Entry 1Y69 (X-ray diffraction, 3.33 A resolution); this record covers chains 0 and 8 of the 5 polymer chains in the assembly.

# Chain 0
Molecule: 23S ribosomal RNA
Organism: Deinococcus radiodurans R1
Sequence (2880 nucleotides; each row starts with the number of its first residue):
     1 GGUCAAGAUA GUAAGGGUCC ACGGUGGAUG CCCUGGCGCU GGAGCCGAUG AAGGACGCGA
    61 UUACCUGCGA AAAGCCCCGA CGAGCUGGAG AUACGCUUUG ACUCGGGGAU GUCCGAAUGG
   121 GGAAACCCAC CUCGUAAGAG GUAUCCGCAA GGAUGGGAAC UCAGGGAACU GAAACAUCUC
   181 AGUACCUGAA GGAGAAGAAA GAGAAUUCGA UUCCGUUAGU AGCGGCGAGC GAACCCGGAU
   241 CAGCCCAAAC CGAAACGCUU GCGUUUCGGG GUUGUAGGAC CAGUUUUUAA GAUUCAACCC
   301 CUCAAGCCGA AGUGGCUGGA AAGCUACACC UCAGAAGGUG AGAGUCCUGU AGGCGAACGA
   361 GCGGUUGACU GUACUGGCAC CUGAGUAGGU CGUUGUUCGU GAAACGAUGA CUGAAUCCGC
   421 GCGGACCACC GCGCAAGGCU AAAUACUCCC AGUGACCGAU AGCGCAUAGU ACCGUGAGGG
   481 AAAGGUGAAA AGAACCCCGG GAGGGGAGUG AAAGAGAACC UGAAACCGUG GACUUACAAG
   541 CAGUCAUGGC ACCUUAUGCG UGUUAUGGCG UGCCUAUUGA AGCAUGAGCC GGCGACUUAG
   601 ACCUGACGUG CGAGCUUAAG UUGAAAAACG GAGGCGGAGC GAAAGCGAGU CCGAAUAGGG
   661 CGGCAUUAGU ACGUCGGGCU AGACUCGAAA CCAGGUGAGC UAAGCAUGAC CAGGUUGAAA
   721 CCCCCGUGAC AGGGGGCGGA GGACCGAACC GGUGCCUGCU GAAACAGUCU CGGAUGAGUU
   781 GUGUUUAGGA GUGAAAAGCU AACCGAACCU GGAGAUAGCU AGUUCUCCCC GAAAUGUAUU
   841 GAGGUACAGC CUCGGAUGUU GACCAUGUCC UGUAGAGCAC UCACAAGGCU AGGGGGCCUA
   901 CCAGCUUACC AAACCUUAUG AAACUCCGAA GGGGCACGCG UUUAGUCCGG GAGUGAGGCU
   961 GCGAGAGCUA ACUUCCGUAG CCGAGAGGGA AACAACCCAG ACCAUCAGCU AAGGUCCCUA
  1021 AAUGAUCGCU CAGUGGUUAA GGAUGUGUCG UCGCAUAGAC AGCCAGGAGG UUGGCUUAGA
  1081 AGCAGCCACC CUUCAAAGAG UGCGUAAUAG CUCACUGGUC GAGUGACGAU GCGCCGAAAA
  1141 UGAUCGGGGC UCAAGUGAUC UACCGAAGCU AUGGAUUCAA CUCGCGAAGC GAGUUGUCUG
  1201 GUAGGGGAGC GUUCAGUCCG CGGAGAAGCC AUACCGGAAG GAGUGGUGGA GCCGACUGAA
  1261 GUGCGGAUGC CGGCAUGAGU AACGAUAAAA GAAGUGAGAA UCUUCUUCGC CGUAAGGACA
  1321 AGGGUUCCUG GGGAAGGGUC GUCCGCCCAG GGAAAGUCGG GACCUAAGGU GAGGCCGAAC
  1381 GGCGCAGCCG AUGGACAGCA GGUCAAGAUU CCUGCACCGA UCAUGUGGAG UGAUGGAGGG
  1441 ACGCAUUACG CUAUCCAAUG CCAAGCUAUG GCUAUGCUGG UUGGUACGCU CAAGGGCGAU
  1501 CGGGUCAGAA AAUCUACCGG UCACAUGCCU CAGACGUAUC GGGAGCUUCC UCGGAAGCGA
  1561 AGUUGGAAAC GCGACGGUGC CAAGAAAAGC UUCUAAACGU UGAAACAUGA UUGCCCGUAC
  1621 CGCAAACCGA CACAGGUGUC CGAGUGUCAA UGCACUAAGG CGCGCGAGAG AACCCUCGUU
  1681 AAGGAACUUU GCAAUCUCAC CCCGUAACUU CGGAAGAAGG GGUCCCCACG CUUCGCGUGG
  1741 GGCGCAGUGA AUAGGCCCAG GCGACUGUUU ACCAAAAUCA CAGCACUCUG CCAACACGAA
  1801 CAGUGGACGU AUAGGGUGUG ACGCCUGCCC GGUGCCGGAA GGUCAAGUGG AGCGGUGCAA
  1861 GCUGCGAAAU GAAGCCCCGG UGAACGGCGG CCGUAACUAU AACGGUCCUA AGGUAGCGAA
  1921 AUUCCUUGUC GGGUAAGUUC CGACCUGCAC GAAAGGCGUA ACGAUCUGGG CGCUGUCUCA
  1981 ACGAGGGACU CGGUGAAAUU GAAUUGGCUG UAAAGAUGCG GCCUACCCGU AGCAGGACGA
  2041 AAAGACCCCG UGGAGCUUUA CUAUAGUCUG GCAUUGGGAU UCGGGUUUCU CUGCGUAGGA
  2101 UAGGUGGGAG CCUGCGAAAC UGGCCUUUUG GGGUCGGUGG AGGCAACGGU GAAAUACCAC
  2161 CCUGAGAAAC UUGGAUUUCU AACCUGAAAA AUCACUUUCG GGGACCGUGC UUGGCGGGUA
  2221 GUUUGACUGG GGCGGUCGCC UCCCAAAAUG UAACGGAGGC GCCCAAAGGU CACCUCAAGA
  2281 CGGUUGGAAA UCGUCUGUAG AGCGCAAAGG UAGAAGGUGG CUUGACUGCG AGACUGACAC
  2341 GUCGAGCAGG GAGGAAACUC GGGCUUAGUG AACCGGUGGU ACCGUGUGGA AGGGCCAUCG
  2401 AUCAACGGAU AAAAGUUACC CCGGGGAUAA CAGGCUGAUC UCCCCCGAGA GUCCAUAUCG
  2461 GCGGGGAGGU UUGGCACCUC GAUGUCGGCU CGUCGCAUCC UGGGGCUGAA GAAGGUCCCA
  2521 AGGGUUGGGC UGUUCGCCCA UUAAAGCGGC ACGCGAGCUG GGUUCAGAAC GUCGUGAGAC
  2581 AGUUCGGUCU CUAUCCGCUA CGGGCGCAGG AGAAUUGAGG GGAGUUGCUC CUAGUACGAG
  2641 AGGACCGGAG UGAACGGACC GCUGGUCUCC CUGCUGUCGU ACCAACGGCA CAUGCAGGGU
  2701 AGCUAUGUCC GGAACGGAUA ACCGCUGAAA GCAUCUAAGC GGGAAGCCAG CCCCAAGAUG
  2761 AGUUCUCCCA CUGUUUAUCA GGUAAGACUC CCGGAAGACC ACCGGGUUAA GAGGCCAGGC
  2821 GUGCACGCAU AGCAAUGUGU UCAGCGGACU GGUGCUCAUC AGUCGAGGUC UUGACCACUC
Not modelled in the structure: 249-291, 374-386, 892-910, 2098-2102, 2111-2116, 2126-2131, 2141-2156, 2775-2777, 2878-2880
Sequence notes: conflict U1526 (C140011 in 1026245073)

# Chain 8
Name: Ribosome-recycling factor
Organism: Escherichia coli
Notes: fragment: and 106-185; engineered mutation(s): RRF domain II deletion and GGG insertion
Reference sequence: P0A805 (RRF_ECOLI); the construct has insertions or renumbered stretches relative to UniProt, so the offset changes along the chain: 1-30 = UniProt 1-30; 34-113 = UniProt 106-185
Sequence (113 residues; each row starts with the number of its first residue):
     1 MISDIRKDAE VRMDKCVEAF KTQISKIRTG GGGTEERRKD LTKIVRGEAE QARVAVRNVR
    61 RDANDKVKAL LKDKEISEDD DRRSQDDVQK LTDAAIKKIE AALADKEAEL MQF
Sequence notes: linker (31-33)
UniProt features mapped onto this chain:
  - modified residue: Lys90 (N6-acetyllysine)
From the paper describing this entry:
  - binding site for 23S ribosomal RNA (chain 0): Arg12, Glu50, Arg53, Arg57, Arg60, Arg61, Asp65, Lys66, Ile76, Ser77, Glu78, Asp79, Arg82, Gln89
  - mutagenesis - R60G, R60H: decreased binding to 70S ribosomes and 50S subunits (citing earlier work)
  - mutagenesis - R60G: unchanged stability (citing earlier work)

# Interface between chain 0 and chain 8
Contacting residue pairs - 34 pairs, chain 0 then chain 8:
  C1891(0) with Lys66(8), salt bridge to the phosphate
  C1892(0) with Arg12(8), salt bridge to the phosphate; Lys66(8), salt bridge to the phosphate
  C1924(0) with Arg60(8), hydrogen bond to the base; Arg61(8), base contact
  C1925(0) with Arg57(8), hydrogen bond to the base; Arg60(8), hydrogen bond to the sugar; Arg61(8), base contact; Gln89(8), phosphate contact
  U1926(0) with Arg53(8), base contact; Gln89(8), phosphate contact; Thr92(8), phosphate contact; Asp93(8), phosphate contact; Ile96(8), base contact
  G1928(0) with Glu50(8), base contact; Arg57(8), sugar contact
  U1929(0) with Glu50(8), sugar contact; Arg53(8), salt bridge to the phosphate
  C1930(0) with Arg46(8), phosphate contact
  U1946(0) with Glu50(8), base contact; Val54(8), base contact; Arg57(8), base contact; Arg61(8), hydrogen bond to the base
  C1948(0) with Arg61(8), sugar contact; Asp65(8), hydrogen bond to the sugar
  A1949(0) with Asp65(8), phosphate contact
  G2232(0) with Glu78(8), base contact; Asp79(8), hydrogen bond to the base
  C2233(0) with Ser77(8), hydrogen bond to the base; Glu78(8), hydrogen bond to the base; Asp79(8), base contact
  G2234(0) with Ser77(8), hydrogen bond to the sugar
  A2581(0) with Arg82(8), sugar contact
  G2582(0) with Arg82(8), salt bridge to the phosphate
Interface residues without a listed pair, chain 0 (17 interface residues in all): G1931
Interface residues without a listed pair, chain 8 (22 interface residues in all): Lys43, Asn58, Asn64, Ile76
Interface features reported in the paper:
  - interface residues, chain 8: Arg12(8), Glu50(8), Arg53(8), Arg57(8), Arg60(8), Arg61(8), Asp65(8), Lys66(8), Ile76(8), Ser77(8), Glu78(8), Asp79(8), Arg82(8), Gln89(8)

# Overview
Chain 0 and chain 8 form an interface of 17 and 22 residues respectively, with 9 hydrogen bonds and 5 salt
bridges. Polar contacts include C1924(0)-Arg60(8), C1925(0)-Arg57(8) and U1946(0)-Arg61(8). The paper reports
a binding site for 23S ribosomal RNA (chain 0) at Arg12(8), Glu50(8) and Arg53(8) among others; R60G and R60H
of chain 8 reduce binding to 70S ribosomes and 50S subunits.
Here chain 0 is 23S ribosomal RNA (Deinococcus radiodurans R1) and chain 8 is Ribosome-recycling factor
(Escherichia coli). Entry 1Y69 (RRF domain I in complex with the 50S ribosomal subunit from Deinococcus
radiodurans) was determined by X-ray diffraction.
